Entry 6VA9 (X-ray diffraction, 3.95 A resolution); this record covers chain A.

# Chain A
Molecule: Glucose-6-phosphate 1-dehydrogenase
Organism: Homo sapiens
Notes: EC 1.1.1.49
UniProtKB: P11413 (G6PD_HUMAN); residues 1-515 here = UniProt positions 1-515
Amino-acid sequence (515 residues; each row starts with the number of its first residue):
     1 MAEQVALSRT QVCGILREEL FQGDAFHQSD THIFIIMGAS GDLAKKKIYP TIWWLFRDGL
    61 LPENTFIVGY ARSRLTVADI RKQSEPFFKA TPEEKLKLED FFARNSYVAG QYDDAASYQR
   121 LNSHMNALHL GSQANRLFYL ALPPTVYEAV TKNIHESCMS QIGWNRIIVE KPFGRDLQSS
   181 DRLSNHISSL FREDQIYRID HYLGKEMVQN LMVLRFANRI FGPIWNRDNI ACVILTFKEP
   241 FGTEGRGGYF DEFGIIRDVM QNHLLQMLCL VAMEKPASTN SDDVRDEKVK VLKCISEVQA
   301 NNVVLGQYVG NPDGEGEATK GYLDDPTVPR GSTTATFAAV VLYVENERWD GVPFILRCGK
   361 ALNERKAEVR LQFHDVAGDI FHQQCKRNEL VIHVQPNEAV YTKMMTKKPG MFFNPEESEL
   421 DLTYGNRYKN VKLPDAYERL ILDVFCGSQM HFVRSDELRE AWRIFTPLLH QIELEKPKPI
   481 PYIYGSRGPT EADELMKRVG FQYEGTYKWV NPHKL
Unresolved in the structure: 1-28, 381-385, 395-432, 503-515
Sequence notes: engineered mutation His393 (Arg in P11413)
Residues lining bound ligands: NADP (NAP; NADP nicotinamide-adenine-dinucleotide phosphate): Gly38, Ser40, Gly41, Asp42, Leu43, Ala44, Ala71, Arg72, Ser73, Tyr112, Ala141, Leu142, Pro143, Pro144, Val146, Tyr147, Glu170, Lys171, Pro172, Tyr202, Tyr249
UniProt features mapped onto this chain:
  - active site: His263 (Proton acceptor)
  - binding site (NADP(+)): Gly38 to Lys45, Arg72, Tyr147, Lys171, Arg357, Lys366, Arg370, Tyr401 to Lys403, Asp421 to Thr423, Arg487, Tyr503, Trp509
  - binding site (D-glucose 6-phosphate): Lys171, His201 to Lys205, Glu239, Asp258, Lys360, Arg365, Gln395
  - modified residue: Ala2 (N-acetylalanine), Ser8 (Phosphoserine), Thr10 (Phosphothreonine), Lys89 (N6-acetyllysine), Lys171 (N6-(2-hydroxyisobutyryl)lysine), Lys403 (N6-acetyllysine), Lys432 (N6-acetyllysine), Lys497 (N6-acetyllysine), Tyr503 (Phosphotyrosine)
Reported in the primary citation:
  - disease-associated variants - I392T, R393H: decreased catalytic activity (citing earlier work)

# Summary
Ligands of chain A: NADP. UniProt lists active-site residue His263, 23 NADP+-binding residues and 11 D-glucose
6-phosphate-binding residues. The paper reports that I392T and R393H reduce catalytic activity.
Chain A is Glucose-6-phosphate 1-dehydrogenase (Homo sapiens); the structure, Crystal structure of
glucose-6-phosphate dehydrogenase R393H mutant in complex with catalytic NADP+, was determined by X-ray
diffraction together with 6VA0, 6VA7, 6VA8 and 6VAQ from the same study.
